PDB entry 8JPB | electron microscopy, 3.07 A resolution | chains G and R of the 4 polymer chains in the assembly

Chain G:
Name: Beta-adrenergic receptor kinase 1
From: Bos taurus
Notes: EC 2.7.11.15
UniProtKB: P21146 (ARBK1_BOVIN); numbering as in UniProt (aligned over 2-689)
Chain sequence (688 residues; each row starts with the number of its first residue):
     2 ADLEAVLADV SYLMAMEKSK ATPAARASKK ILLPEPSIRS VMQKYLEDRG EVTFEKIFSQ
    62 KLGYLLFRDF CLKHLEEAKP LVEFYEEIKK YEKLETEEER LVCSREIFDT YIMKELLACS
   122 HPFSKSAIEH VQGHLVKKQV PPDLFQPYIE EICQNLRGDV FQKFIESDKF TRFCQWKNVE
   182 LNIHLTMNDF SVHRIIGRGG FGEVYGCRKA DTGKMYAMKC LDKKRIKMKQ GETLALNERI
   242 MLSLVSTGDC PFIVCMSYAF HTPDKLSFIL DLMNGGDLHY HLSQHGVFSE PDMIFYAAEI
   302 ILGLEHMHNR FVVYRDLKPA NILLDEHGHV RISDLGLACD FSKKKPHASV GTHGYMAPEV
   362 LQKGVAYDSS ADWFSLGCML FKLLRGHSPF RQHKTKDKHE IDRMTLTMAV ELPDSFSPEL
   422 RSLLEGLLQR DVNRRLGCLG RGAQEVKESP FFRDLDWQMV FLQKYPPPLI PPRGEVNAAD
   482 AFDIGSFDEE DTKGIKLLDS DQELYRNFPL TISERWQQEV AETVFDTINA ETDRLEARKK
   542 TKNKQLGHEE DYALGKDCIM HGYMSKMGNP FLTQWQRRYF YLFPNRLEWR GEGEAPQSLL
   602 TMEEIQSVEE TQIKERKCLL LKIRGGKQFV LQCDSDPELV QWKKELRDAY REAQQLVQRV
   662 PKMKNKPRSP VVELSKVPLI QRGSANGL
Disordered / not traced: 660-689
Construct notes: engineered mutation P292 (Ala in P21146), I295 (Arg in P21146), D455 (Ser in P21146)
Residues lining bound ligands:
  - SRW (2-[{2-(1-fluorocyclopropyl)-4-[4-(2-methoxyphenyl)piperidin-1-yl]quinazolin-6-yl}(methyl)amino]ethan-1-ol): L4, E5, L8
  - staurosporine (STU): I197, G198, R199, V205, A218, K220, V255, L271, D272, L273, M274, N275, G277, D278, A321, N322, L324, S334, D335, N478, A479

Chain R:
Name: Neurotensin receptor type 1
From: Homo sapiens
UniProtKB: P30989 (NTR1_HUMAN); residues 1-418 here = UniProt positions 1-418
Chain sequence (418 residues; each row starts with the number of its first residue):
     1 MRLNSSAPGT PGTPAADPFQ RAQAGLEEAL LAPGFGNASG NASERVLAAP SSELDVNTDI
    61 YSKVLVTAVY LALFVVGTVG NTVTAFTLAR KKSLQSLQST VHYHLGSLAL SDLLTLLLAM
   121 PVELYNFIWV HHPWAFGDAG CRGYYFLRDA CTYATALNVA SLSVERYLAI CHPFKAKTLM
   181 SRSRTKKFIS AIWLASALLA VPMLFTMGEQ NRSADGQHAG GLVCTPTIHT ATVKVVIQVN
   241 TFMSFIFPMV VISVLNTIIA NKLTVMVRQA AEQGQVCTVG GEHSTFSMAI EPGRVQALRH
   301 GVRVLRAVVI AFVVCWLPYH VRRLMFCYIS DEQWTPFLYD FYHYFYMVTN ALFYVSSTIN
   361 PILYNLVSAN FRHIFLATLA CLCPVWRRRR KRPAFSRKAD SVSSNHTLSS NATRETLY
Disordered / not traced: 1-50, 89-99, 272-290, 379-418
Residues lining bound ligands: SRW (2-[{2-(1-fluorocyclopropyl)-4-[4-(2-methoxyphenyl)piperidin-1-yl]quinazolin-6-yl}(methyl)amino]ethan-1-ol): L105, L108, V159, L162, S163, R166, I170, N256, L263, V304, L305, V308, N360, Y364, V367, S368, F371
Swiss-Prot annotation at these positions:
  - region: V321 to Y344 (Neurotensin binding)
  - lipidation (S-palmitoyl cysteine): C381, C383
  - glycosylation (N-linked (GlcNAc...) asparagine): N4, N37, N41
  - mutagenesis: C381 (C381S: Abolishes palmitoylation; when associated with S-383), C383 (C383S: Abolishes palmitoylation; when associated with S-381)

How chain G and chain R interact:
Residue-residue contacts (17):
  A2(G) - A297(R)
  D3(G) - A369(R)
  D3(G) - N370(R)  hydrogen bond (side chain-backbone)
  L4(G) - A297(R)
  L4(G) - L298(R)  hydrophobic
  L4(G) - G301(R)
  L4(G) - V367(R)
  E5(G) - S368(R)  hydrogen bond
  E5(G) - N370(R)
  V7(G) - R294(R)
  V7(G) - A297(R)  hydrophobic
  L8(G) - I170(R)  hydrophobic
  V11(G) - M266(R)  hydrophobic
  V11(G) - R294(R)
  S29(G) - F174(R)
  S192(G) - F174(R)
  A211(G) - F174(R)  hydrophobic
Also at the interface, not in a pair above, chain G (15 interface residues in all): M15, K30, N189, R209, G475
Also at the interface, not in a pair above, chain R (14 interface residues in all): L263, G293, F371

In short:
The interface between chain G and chain R involves 15 residues on one side and 14 on the other; the contacts
include 2 hydrogen bonds. Polar contacts include D3(G)-N370(R) and E5(G)-S368(R). Compound SRW is bound
between chain G and chain R.
Here chain G is Beta-adrenergic receptor kinase 1 (Bos taurus) and chain R is Neurotensin receptor type 1
(Homo sapiens). Entry 8JPB (cryo-EM structure of NTSR1-GRK2-Galpha(q) complexes 1) was determined by electron
microscopy (same publication as 8JPC, 8JPD, 8JPE and 8JPF).
